Entry 8DK5 (electron microscopy, 2.71 A resolution); this record covers chains E and I of the 12 polymer chains in the assembly.

== Chain E ==
Protein: Histone H3.1
From: Homo sapiens
UniProt: P68431 (H31_HUMAN); residues 0-135 here correspond to UniProt positions 1-136 (UniProt number = residue number + 1)
Amino-acid sequence (136 residues; each row starts with the number of its first residue; numbering starts at 0):
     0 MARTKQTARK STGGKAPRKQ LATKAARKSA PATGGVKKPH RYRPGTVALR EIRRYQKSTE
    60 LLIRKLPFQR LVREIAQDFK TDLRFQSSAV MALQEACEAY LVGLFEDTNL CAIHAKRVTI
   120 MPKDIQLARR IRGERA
Not modelled in the structure: 0-37, 135
UniProt features mapped onto this chain:
  - modified residue: Arg2 (Asymmetric dimethylarginine), Thr3 (Phosphothreonine), Lys4 (Allysine), Gln5 (5-glutamyl dopamine), Thr6 (Phosphothreonine), Arg8 (Citrulline), Lys9 (N6,N6,N6-trimethyllysine), Ser10 (ADP-ribosylserine), Thr11 (Phosphothreonine), Lys14 (N6-(2-hydroxyisobutyryl)lysine), Arg17 (Asymmetric dimethylarginine), Lys18 (N6-(2-hydroxyisobutyryl)lysine), Lys23 (N6-(2-hydroxyisobutyryl)lysine), Arg26 (Citrulline), Lys27 (N6,N6,N6-trimethyllysine), Ser28 (ADP-ribosylserine), Lys36 (N6,N6,N6-trimethyllysine), Lys37 (N6-methyllysine), Tyr41 (Phosphotyrosine), Lys56 (N6,N6,N6-trimethyllysine) and 8 more in UniProt
  - lipidation: Lys18 (N6-decanoyllysine)

== Chain I ==
Molecule: 187-nt DNA strand
Sequence (187 nucleotides; row label = number of the first residue in the row; numbers below 1 keep their minus sign (DG-9 is residue -9)):
    -9 GCATAAGTTA AGTGGAGAGA AAGAATCCTC AGTGGTGAGT ATTAACATGG AACTTACTCC
    51 AACAATACAG ATGCTGAATA AATGTAGTCT AAGTGAAGGA AGAAGGAAAG GTGGGAGCTG
   111 CCATCACTCA GAATTGTCCA GCAGGGATTG TGCAAGCTTG TGAATAAAGA CACATACTTC
   171 ATGTAGT
Not modelled in the structure: -9 to 10, 160-177
Construct notes: insertion (6); conflict DG7 (Dt34520 in 2225930), DG9 (Dt34518 in 2225930), DA10 (Dt34517 in 2225930), DG13 (Dc34514 in 2225930)

== Interface between chain E and chain I ==
Contacting residue pairs (26):
  His39(E) - DC17(I)  phosphate contact
  Arg40(E) - DG92(I)  base contact
  Arg40(E) - DA93(I)  hydrogen bond to the base
  Arg40(E) - DA94(I)  sugar contact
  Tyr41(E) - DC17(I)  hydrogen bond to the base
  Tyr41(E) - DA93(I)  sugar contact
  Tyr41(E) - DA94(I)  hydrogen bond to the phosphate
  Arg42(E) - DA93(I)  phosphate contact
  Pro43(E) - DG92(I)  sugar contact
  Pro43(E) - DA93(I)  phosphate contact
  Gly44(E) - DA93(I)  hydrogen bond to the phosphate
  Thr45(E) - DA93(I)  phosphate contact
  Val46(E) - DA93(I)  phosphate contact
  Ala47(E) - DA93(I)  phosphate contact
  Arg49(E) - DC18(I)  phosphate contact
  Arg49(E) - DT19(I)  phosphate contact
  Lys56(E) - DC20(I)  salt bridge to the phosphate
  Arg63(E) - DG101(I)  phosphate contact
  Arg63(E) - DT102(I)  phosphate contact
  Lys64(E) - DT102(I)  hydrogen bond to the phosphate
  Leu65(E) - DG101(I)  phosphate contact
  Leu65(E) - DT102(I)  hydrogen bond to the phosphate
  Pro66(E) - DG101(I)  phosphate contact
  Arg69(E) - DG101(I)  salt bridge to the phosphate
  Arg83(E) - DG110(I)  sugar contact
  Arg83(E) - DC111(I)  sugar contact
Also at the interface, not in a pair above, chain E (18 interface residues in all): Lys115
Also at the interface, not in a pair above, chain I (14 interface residues in all): DT16, DA82, DG83

== Overview ==
The interface between chain E and chain I involves 18 residues on one side and 14 on the other; the contacts
include 6 hydrogen bonds and 2 salt bridges. Among the polar pairs are Arg40(E)-DA93(I), Tyr41(E)-DC17(I) and
Tyr41(E)-DA94(I).
Chain E is Histone H3.1 (Homo sapiens) and chain I is a 187-nt DNA strand; the structure, Structure of 187bp
LIN28b nucleosome with site 0 mutation, was determined by electron microscopy (same publication as 7U0G, 7U0I,
7U0J, 8SPS and 8SPU).
